8DPL - chains H and J of the 15 polymer chains in the assembly; structure by electron microscopy, 2.53 A resolution.

[Chain H]
Protein: 6D6 single-chain variable fragment
Organism: Mus musculus
Sequence (243 residues; row label = number of the first residue in the row):
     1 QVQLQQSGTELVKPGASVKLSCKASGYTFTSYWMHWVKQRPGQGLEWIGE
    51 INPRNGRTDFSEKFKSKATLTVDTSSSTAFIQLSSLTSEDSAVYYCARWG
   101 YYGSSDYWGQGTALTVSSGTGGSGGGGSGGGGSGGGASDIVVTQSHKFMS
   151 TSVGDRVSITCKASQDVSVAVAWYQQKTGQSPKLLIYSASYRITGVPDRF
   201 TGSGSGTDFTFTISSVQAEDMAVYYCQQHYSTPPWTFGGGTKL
Not modelled in the structure: 115-136
Cystine bridges: Cys22-Cys96, Cys161-Cys226

[Chain J]
Protein: Glycoprotein GP2
Organism: Ebola virus - Mayinga, Zaire, 1976
Reference sequence: A0A0E3H7K2 (A0A0E3H7K2_9MONO); residues 502-637 here = UniProt positions 502-637
Sequence (136 residues; row label = number of the first residue in the row):
   502 EAIVNAQPKCNPNLHYWTTQDEGAAIGLAWIPYFGPAAEGIYTEGLMHNQ
   552 DGLICGLRQLANETTQALQLFLRATTELRTFSILNRKAIDFLLQRWGGTC
   602 HILGPDCCIEPHDWTKNITDKIDQIIHDFVDKTLPD
Not modelled in the structure: 502, 599-637
Cystine bridges: Cys511-Cys556
Glycans and other covalent adducts: glycan linked to Asn563

[Interface between chain H and chain J]
Contacting residue pairs (9):
  Gly26(H) - Val505(J)
  Thr28(H) - Ala503(J)
  Thr28(H) - Ile504(J)
  Thr28(H) - Val505(J)  hydrogen bond (side chain-backbone)
  Ser31(H) - Glu564(J)
  Tyr32(H) - Glu564(J)
  Tyr101(H) - Asn563(J)  hydrogen bond (side chain-backbone)
  Tyr101(H) - Thr566(J)
  Tyr101(H) - Gln567(J)
Interface residues without a listed pair, chain H (6 interface residues in all): Tyr27

[In short]
6 residues of chain H and 7 residues of chain J are in contact, with 2 hydrogen bonds. Polar contacts include
Thr28(H)-Val505(J) and Tyr101(H)-Asn563(J).
Here chain H is 6D6 single-chain variable fragment (Mus musculus) and chain J is Glycoprotein GP2 (Ebola virus
- Mayinga, Zaire, 1976). Entry 8DPL (Structure of EBOV GP lacking the mucin-like domain with 2.1.1D5 scFv and
6D6 scFv bound) was determined by electron microscopy, deposited together with 8DPM.
